Entry 8OQ3 (electron microscopy, 2.90 A resolution); this record covers chains A and D of the 4 polymer chains in the assembly.

[Chain A (and D)]
Name: Complement C3
Source organism: Homo sapiens
Notes: chain D of this document is another copy of the same molecule, construct and numbering; everything in this record applies to it too
UniProt: P01024 (CO3_HUMAN); residue numbers follow UniProt; this construct covers 23-1663
Amino-acid sequence (1641 residues; numbered 23 to 1663; the number before each row is that of its first residue):
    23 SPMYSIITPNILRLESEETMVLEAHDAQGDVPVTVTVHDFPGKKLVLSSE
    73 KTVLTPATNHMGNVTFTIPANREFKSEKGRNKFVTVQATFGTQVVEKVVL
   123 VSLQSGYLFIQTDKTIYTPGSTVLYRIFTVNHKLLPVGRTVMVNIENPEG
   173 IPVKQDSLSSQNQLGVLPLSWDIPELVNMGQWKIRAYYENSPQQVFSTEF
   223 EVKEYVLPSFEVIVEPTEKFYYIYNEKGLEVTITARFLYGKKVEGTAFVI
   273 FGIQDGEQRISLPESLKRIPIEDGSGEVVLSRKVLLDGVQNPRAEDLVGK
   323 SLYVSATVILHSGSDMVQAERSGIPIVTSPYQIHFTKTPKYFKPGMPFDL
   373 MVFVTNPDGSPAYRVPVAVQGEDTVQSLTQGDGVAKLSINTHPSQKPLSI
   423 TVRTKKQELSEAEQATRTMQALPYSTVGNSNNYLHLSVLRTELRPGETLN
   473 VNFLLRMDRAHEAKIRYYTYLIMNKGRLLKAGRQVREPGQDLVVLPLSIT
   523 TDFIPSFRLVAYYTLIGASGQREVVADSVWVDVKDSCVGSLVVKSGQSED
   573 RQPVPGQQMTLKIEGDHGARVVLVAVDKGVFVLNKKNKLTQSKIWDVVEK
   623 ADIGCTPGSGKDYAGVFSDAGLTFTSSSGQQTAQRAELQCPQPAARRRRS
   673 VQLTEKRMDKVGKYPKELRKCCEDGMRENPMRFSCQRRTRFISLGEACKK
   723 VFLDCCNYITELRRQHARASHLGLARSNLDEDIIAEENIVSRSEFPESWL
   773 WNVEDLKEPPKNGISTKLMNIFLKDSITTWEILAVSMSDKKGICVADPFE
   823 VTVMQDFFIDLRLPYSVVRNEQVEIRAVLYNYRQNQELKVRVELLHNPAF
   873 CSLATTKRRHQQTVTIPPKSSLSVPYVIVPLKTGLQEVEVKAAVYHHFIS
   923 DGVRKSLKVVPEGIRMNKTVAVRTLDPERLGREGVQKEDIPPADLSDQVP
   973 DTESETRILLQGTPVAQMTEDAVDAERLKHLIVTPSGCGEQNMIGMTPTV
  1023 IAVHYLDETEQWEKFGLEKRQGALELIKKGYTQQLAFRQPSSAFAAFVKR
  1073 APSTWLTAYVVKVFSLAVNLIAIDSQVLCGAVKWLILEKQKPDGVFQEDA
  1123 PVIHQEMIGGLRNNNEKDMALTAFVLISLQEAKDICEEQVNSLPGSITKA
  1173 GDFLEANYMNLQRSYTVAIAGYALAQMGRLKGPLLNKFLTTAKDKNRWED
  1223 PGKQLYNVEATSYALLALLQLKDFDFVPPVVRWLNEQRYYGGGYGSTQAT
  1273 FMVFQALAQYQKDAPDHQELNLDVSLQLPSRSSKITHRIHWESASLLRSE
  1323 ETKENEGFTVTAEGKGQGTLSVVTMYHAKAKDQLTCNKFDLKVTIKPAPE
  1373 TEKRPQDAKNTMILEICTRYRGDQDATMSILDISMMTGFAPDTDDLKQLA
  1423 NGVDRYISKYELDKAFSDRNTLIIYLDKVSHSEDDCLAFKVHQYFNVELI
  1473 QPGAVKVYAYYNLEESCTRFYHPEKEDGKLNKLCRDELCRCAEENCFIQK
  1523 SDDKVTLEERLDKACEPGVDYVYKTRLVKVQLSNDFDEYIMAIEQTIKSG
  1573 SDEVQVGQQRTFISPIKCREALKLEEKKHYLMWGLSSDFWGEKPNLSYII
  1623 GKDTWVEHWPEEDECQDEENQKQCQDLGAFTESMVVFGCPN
Unresolved in the structure: 666-750
Disulfide bonds: Cys559-Cys816, Cys627-Cys662, Cys873-Cys1513, Cys1101-Cys1158, Cys1358-Cys1489, Cys1389-Cys1458, Cys1506-Cys1511, Cys1518-Cys1590, Cys1537-Cys1661, Cys1637-Cys1646
Covalently attached groups: N-acetylglucosamine (NAG) linked to Asn85, Asn939
Curated features (UniProtKB/Swiss-Prot):
  - region: Glu1634 to Phe1659 (Interaction with CFP/properdin)
  - site: Ser541, Gly542 (Microbial infection: Cleavage), Leu744, Gly745 (Microbial infection: Cleavage), Ala747, Arg748 (Cleavage), Arg748, Ser749 (Cleavage), Arg954, Glu955 (Cleavage), Arg1303, Ser1304 (Cleavage), Arg1320, Ser1321 (Cleavage), Asn1663 (Coordinates Mg(2+) for interaction with Complement factor B Bb fragment (CFB))
  - modified residue (Phosphoserine): Ser38, Ser70, Ser297, Ser303, Ser672, Ser968, Ser1321, Ser1573
  - glycosylation (N-linked (GlcNAc...) asparagine): Asn85, Asn939, Asn1617
  - cross-link: Cys1010 to Gln1013 (Isoglutamyl cysteine thioester (Cys-Gln))
  - natural variant: Arg102 (R102G: In allele C3F), Lys155 (K155Q: In ARMD9), Asp549 (D549N: In C3D), Arg592 (R592Q: In AHUS5; R592W: In AHUS5), Phe603 (F603V: In AHUS5), Arg735 (R735W: In AHUS5), Arg1042 (R1042L: In AHUS5), Ala1094 (A1094V: In AHUS5), Asp1115 (D1115N: In AHUS5), Cys1158 (C1158W: In AHUS5), Gln1161 (Q1161K: In AHUS5), His1464 (H1464D: In AHUS5)
  - mutagenesis: Asp1029 (D1029A: Minor effect on binding of C3d to CR2), Glu1030 (E1030A: Impaired binding of C3d to CR2), Glu1032 (E1032A: Impaired binding of C3d to CR2), Glu1035 (E1035A: No effect on binding of C3d to CR2), Arg1042 (R1042M: Impaired binding of C3d to CR2), Ile1108 to Leu1109 (Impaired binding of C3d to CR2; when associated with A-1163), Glu1110 (E1110A: No effect on binding of C3d to CR2), Asp1115 (D1115A: No effect on binding of C3d to CR2), Asp1121 (D1121A: No effect on binding of C3d to CR2), Asp1140 (D1140A: No effect on binding of C3d to CR2), Glu1153 (E1153A: Impaired binding of C3d to CR2), Asp1156 (D1156A: Impaired binding of C3d to CR2), 4 further mutagenesis entries in UniProt
From the paper describing this entry:
  - post-translational modification sites: Asn939

[How chain A and chain D interact]
Residue-residue contacts - 45 pairs, chain A then chain D:
  Gly367(A) - Gln512(D)
  Pro369(A) - Leu514(D)
  Pro369(A) - Val516(D)  hydrophobic
  Val397(A) - Pro518(D)  hydrophobic
  Gln398(A) - Thr470(D)  hydrogen bond (backbone-side chain)
  Ser399(A) - Thr470(D)
  Leu400(A) - Gly468(D)
  Lys408(A) - Asn472(D)
  Ser410(A) - Asn472(D)  hydrogen bond
  Ser410(A) - Val516(D)
  Asn412(A) - Gln506(D)
  Asn412(A) - Gln512(D)
  Asn412(A) - Val515(D)
  Asn412(A) - Val516(D)  hydrogen bond (side chain-backbone)
  Thr413(A) - Gln512(D)
  His414(A) - Glu509(D)  salt bridge
  Pro415(A) - Glu509(D)
  Pro415(A) - Pro510(D)
  Leu461(A) - Leu461(D)
  Leu461(A) - Asn472(D)
  Leu461(A) - Asn474(D)
  Gly468(A) - Leu400(D)
  Thr470(A) - Ser399(D)
  Asn472(A) - Ser410(D)
  Asn474(A) - Leu461(D)
  Leu476(A) - Leu514(D)  hydrophobic
  Leu477(A) - Asp513(D)
  Arg478(A) - Arg481(D)
  Arg478(A) - Gly511(D)
  Arg481(A) - Arg481(D)
  Gln506(A) - Asn412(D)
  Glu509(A) - His414(D)  salt bridge
  Pro510(A) - Pro415(D)
  Gly511(A) - Arg478(D)  hydrogen bond (backbone-side chain)
  Gln512(A) - Gly367(D)
  Gln512(A) - Thr413(D)  hydrogen bond (side chain-backbone)
  Asp513(A) - Arg478(D)  salt bridge
  Leu514(A) - Gly367(D)
  Leu514(A) - Pro369(D)
  Leu514(A) - Leu476(D)  hydrophobic
  Val515(A) - Asn412(D)
  Val516(A) - Pro369(D)  hydrophobic
  Val516(A) - Ser410(D)
  Val516(A) - Asn412(D)  hydrogen bond (backbone-side chain)
  Pro518(A) - Val397(D)  hydrophobic
Other interface residues (no listed pair), chain A (34 interface residues in all): Thr396, Ser459, Thr463
Other interface residues (no listed pair), chain D (33 interface residues in all): Thr396, Lys408, Arg462, Asp480, Val507

[Summary]
34 residues of chain A face 33 of chain D across their interface; the contacts include 6 hydrogen bonds and 3
salt bridges. Polar contacts include His414(A)-Glu509(D), Asp513(A)-Arg478(D) and Gln398(A)-Thr470(D).
N-acetylglucosamine is covalently linked to Asn85(A) and Asn939(A). Curated annotation (UniProt) lists 17
mutagenesis sites on chain A. From the paper: a modification site at Asn939(A).
Both chains are Complement C3 (Homo sapiens). Entry 8OQ3 (Structure of methylamine treated human complement
C3) was determined by electron microscopy.
